Entry 2J1S (X-ray diffraction, 1.50 A resolution); this record covers chain A.

# Chain A
Protein: Fucolectin-related protein
Source organism: Streptococcus pneumoniae
Notes: fragment: fucose binding module, residues 601-745
Reference sequence: Q97N96 (Q97N96_STRPN); residues 7-151 here correspond to UniProt positions 601-745 (UniProt number = residue number + 594)
Sequence (151 residues; row label = number of the first residue in the row):
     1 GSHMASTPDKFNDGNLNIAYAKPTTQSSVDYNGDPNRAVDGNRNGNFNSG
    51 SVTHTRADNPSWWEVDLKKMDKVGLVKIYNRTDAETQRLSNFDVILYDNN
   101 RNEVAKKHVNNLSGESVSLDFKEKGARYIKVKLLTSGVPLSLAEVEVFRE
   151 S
Disordered / not traced: 1-9
Metal / ion sites: Ca2+: Arg-37, Asp-40, Asn-42, Ser-51, Ala-143, Glu-144
Small-molecule neighbours: beta-L-fucopyranose (FUL): Tyr-31, Phe-47, His-54, Arg-81, Ala-84, Glu-85, Arg-88

# Overview
Ligands of chain A: beta-L-fucopyranose. Arg-37, Asp-40, Asn-42, Ser-51, Ala-143 and Glu-144 form the Ca2+
site.
Chain A is Fucolectin-related protein (Streptococcus pneumoniae); the structure, Structure of a Streptococcus
pneumoniae fucose binding module in complex with fucose, was determined by X-ray diffraction, deposited
together with 2J1R, 2J1T, 2J1U, 2J1V and 2J22.
